Entry 8AP6 (electron microscopy, 3.20 A resolution); this record covers chains A1 and D1 of the 80 polymer chains in the assembly.

Chain A1:
Name: ATP synthase subunit alpha, mitochondrial
Source organism: Trypanosoma brucei brucei
UniProt: Q9GS23 (ATPA_TRYBB); residues 1-584 here = UniProt positions 1-584
Sequence (584 residues; numbered 1 to 584; the number before each row is that of its first residue):
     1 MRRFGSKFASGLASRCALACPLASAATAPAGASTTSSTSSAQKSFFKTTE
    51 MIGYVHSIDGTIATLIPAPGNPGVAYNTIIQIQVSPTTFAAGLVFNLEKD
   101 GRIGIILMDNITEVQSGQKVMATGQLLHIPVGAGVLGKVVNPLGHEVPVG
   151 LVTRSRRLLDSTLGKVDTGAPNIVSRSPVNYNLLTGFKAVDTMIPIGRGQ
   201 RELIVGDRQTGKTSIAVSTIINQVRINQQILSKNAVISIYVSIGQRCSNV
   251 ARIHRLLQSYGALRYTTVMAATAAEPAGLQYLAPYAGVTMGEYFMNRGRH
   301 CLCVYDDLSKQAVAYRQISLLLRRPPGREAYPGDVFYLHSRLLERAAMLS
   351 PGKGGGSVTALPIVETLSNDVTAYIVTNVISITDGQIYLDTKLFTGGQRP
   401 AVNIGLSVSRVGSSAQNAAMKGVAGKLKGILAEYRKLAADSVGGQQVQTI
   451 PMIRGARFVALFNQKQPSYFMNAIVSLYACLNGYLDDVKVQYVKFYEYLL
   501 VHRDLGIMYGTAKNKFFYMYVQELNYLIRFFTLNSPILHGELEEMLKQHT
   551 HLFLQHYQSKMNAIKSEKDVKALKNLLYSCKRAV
Disordered / not traced: 1-44, 151-160
Metal / ion sites: Mg2+: T213 (together with ATP)
Ligand contacts: ATP (adenosine-5'-triphosphate): D207, R208, Q209, T210, G211, K212, T213, S214, F394, R399, P400, Q464, K465
UniProt features mapped onto this chain:
  - binding site (ATP): D207 to S214, Q464
  - site: L159, D160 (Cleavage), S407 (Required for activity)

Chain D1:
Name: ATP synthase subunit beta, mitochondrial
Source organism: Trypanosoma brucei brucei
Notes: EC 7.1.2.2
UniProt: Q9GPE9 (ATPB_TRYBB); numbering as in UniProt (aligned over 1-519)
Sequence (519 residues; row label = number of the first residue in the row):
     1 MLTRFRSAVLRGAVSITGARAASTAPVADHKGRVGHVSQVIGAVVDVHFA
    51 DGVPPVLTALDVVDKLGRDEPLTLEIVQHLDAHTGRCIAMQTTDLLKLKA
   101 KVVSTGGNISVPVGRETLGRIFNVLGDAIDQRGPVGEKLRMPIHAVAPKL
   151 ADQAAEDAVLTTGIKVIDLILPYCKGGKIGLFGGAGVGKTVIIMELINNV
   201 AKGHGGFSVFAGVGERTREGTDLYLEMMQSKVIDLKGESKCVLVYGQMNE
   251 PPGARARVAQSALTMAEYFRDVEGQDVLLFIDNIFRFTQANSEVSALLGR
   301 IPAAVGYQPTLAEDLGQLQERITSTTKGSITSVQAVYVPADDITDPAPAT
   351 TFSHLDATTVLDRAVAESGIYPAVNPLECASRIMDPDVISVDHYNVAQDV
   401 VQMLTKYRELQDIIAVLGIDELSEEDKLIVDRARKLVKFLSQPFQVAEVF
   451 TGMTGHYVQLDDTIDSFSGLLMGTYDQVPEMAFYMVGGINSVLEKAKKMA
   501 EEAAELEKMRRARVAQASS
Disordered / not traced: 1-26, 514-519
Metal / ion sites: Mg2+: T190 (together with ADP)
Ligand contacts: ADP (adenosine-5'-diphosphate): G184, A185, G186, V187, G188, K189, T190, V191, E219, Y371, F444, A447, F450, T451
UniProt features mapped onto this chain:
  - binding site (ATP): G184 to V191, R216

Chain A1 / chain D1 interface:
Residue-residue contacts - 74 pairs, chain A1 then chain D1:
  H56(A1) with L80(D1); D81(D1); A82(D1)
  S57(A1) with H79(D1), hydrogen bond (side chain-backbone); L80(D1)
  I58(A1) with Q78(D1); H79(D1), hydrogen bond (backbone-backbone)
  D59(A1) with Q78(D1), hydrogen bond; R300(D1), salt bridge
  G60(A1) with R300(D1)
  T61(A1) with E313(D1)
  Q115(A1) with P55(D1)
  S116(A1) with H79(D1), hydrogen bond (backbone-side chain); D81(D1), hydrogen bond (side chain-backbone); A82(D1), hydrogen bond (side chain-backbone)
  V147(A1) with L150(D1), hydrophobic
  P148(A1) with A151(D1)
  G150(A1) with A151(D1)
  R208(A1) with I343(D1); F352(D1); E378(D1), hydrogen bond (side chain-backbone)
  Q209(A1) with A380(D1)
  Q245(A1) with E320(D1)
  R246(A1) with E320(D1); S353(D1); H354(D1); L355(D1); D356(D1), salt bridge
  C247(A1) with L150(D1); Q153(D1); E320(D1)
  S248(A1) with Q153(D1), hydrogen bond
  A251(A1) with L150(D1)
  R252(A1) with R382(D1)
  R255(A1) with Q153(D1)
  A273(A1) with E320(D1); H354(D1)
  A274(A1) with Q317(D1); E320(D1)
  E275(A1) with E313(D1)
  P276(A1) with E313(D1)
  A277(A1) with E313(D1)
  V313(A1) with A312(D1), hydrophobic
  R316(A1) with A304(D1)
  Q317(A1) with P309(D1); T310(D1); E313(D1), hydrogen bond
  L320(A1) with P309(D1), hydrophobic
  L321(A1) with R300(D1); P309(D1), hydrophobic; T310(D1)
  R323(A1) with G299(D1), hydrogen bond (side chain-backbone); I301(D1)
  E329(A1) with A304(D1)
  A330(A1) with A303(D1), hydrophobic; A304(D1)
  L367(A1) with T344(D1)
  S368(A1) with T344(D1)
  T395(A1) with L377(D1); V401(D1); Q402(D1); T405(D1), hydrogen bond
  G396(A1) with Q402(D1)
  G397(A1) with Q402(D1)
  R399(A1) with Y394(D1), hydrogen bond; Q398(D1), hydrogen bond
  V442(A1) with I413(D1), hydrophobic
  N575(A1) with D392(D1)
  Y578(A1) with N395(D1); D399(D1), hydrogen bond
  K581(A1) with Q402(D1)
  R582(A1) with P386(D1); V391(D1); N395(D1)
Also at the interface, not in a pair above, chain A1 (52 interface residues in all): V139, V149, N249, V250, K310, K392, K571, K574
Also at the interface, not in a pair above, chain D1 (51 interface residues in all): A147, P148, A155, K178, P302, G316, T323, A349, V360

In short:
52 residues of chain A1 face 51 of chain D1 across their interface, with 14 hydrogen bonds and 2 salt bridges.
Among the polar pairs are D59(A1)-R300(D1), R246(A1)-D356(D1) and S57(A1)-H79(D1). Bound to chain A1: ATP.
Ligands of chain D1: ADP.
Chain A1 is ATP synthase subunit alpha, mitochondrial and chain D1 is ATP synthase subunit beta,
mitochondrial, both from Trypanosoma brucei brucei; the structure, Trypanosoma brucei mitochondrial F1Fo ATP
synthase dimer, was determined by electron microscopy together with 8AP7, 8AP8, 8AP9, 8APA, 8APB, 8APC and 7
further entries from the same study.
